PDB entry 6O01 | X-ray diffraction, 3.00 A resolution | chain A

== Chain A ==
Molecule: Non-structural protein 1
Organism: Influenza A virus
UniProtKB: Q6QT26 (Q6QT26_9INFA); numbering as in UniProt (aligned over 1-215)
Amino-acid sequence (215 residues; numbered 1 to 215; the number before each row is that of its first residue):
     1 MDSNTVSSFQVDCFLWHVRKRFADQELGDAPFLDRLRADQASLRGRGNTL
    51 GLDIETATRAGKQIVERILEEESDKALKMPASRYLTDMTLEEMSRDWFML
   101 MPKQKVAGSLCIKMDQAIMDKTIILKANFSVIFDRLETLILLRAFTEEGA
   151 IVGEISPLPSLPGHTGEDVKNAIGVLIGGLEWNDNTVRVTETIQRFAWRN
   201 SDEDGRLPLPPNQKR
Disordered / not traced: 1-3, 200-215
Sequence notes: engineered mutation Ala-38 (Arg in Q6QT26), Ala-41 (Lys in Q6QT26)
Reported in the primary citation:
  - conformationally variable residues (domain motion, loop rearrangement): Asp-74 to Leu-77, Trp-182

== In short ==
From the paper: conformational variability at Asp-74 and Trp-182.
Chain A is Non-structural protein 1 (Influenza A virus); the structure, X-ray structure of H5N1-NS1 R38A K41A
G71E mutant, was determined by X-ray diffraction together with 6NRL and 6OQE from the same study.
